PDB entry 6GSR | electron microscopy, 5.50 A resolution (low resolution: residue-level contacts below are approximate; hydrogen-bond / salt-bridge calls are withheld) | chains Ab and Aq of the 26 polymer chains in the assembly

== Chain Ab (and Aq) ==
Name: Transferrin receptor protein 1
Organism: Homo sapiens
Notes: chain Aq of this document is another copy of the same molecule, construct and numbering; everything in this record applies to it too
Reference sequence: P02786 (TFR1_HUMAN); residue numbers follow UniProt; this construct covers 121-760
Amino-acid sequence (640 residues; numbered 121 to 760; the number before each row is that of its first residue):
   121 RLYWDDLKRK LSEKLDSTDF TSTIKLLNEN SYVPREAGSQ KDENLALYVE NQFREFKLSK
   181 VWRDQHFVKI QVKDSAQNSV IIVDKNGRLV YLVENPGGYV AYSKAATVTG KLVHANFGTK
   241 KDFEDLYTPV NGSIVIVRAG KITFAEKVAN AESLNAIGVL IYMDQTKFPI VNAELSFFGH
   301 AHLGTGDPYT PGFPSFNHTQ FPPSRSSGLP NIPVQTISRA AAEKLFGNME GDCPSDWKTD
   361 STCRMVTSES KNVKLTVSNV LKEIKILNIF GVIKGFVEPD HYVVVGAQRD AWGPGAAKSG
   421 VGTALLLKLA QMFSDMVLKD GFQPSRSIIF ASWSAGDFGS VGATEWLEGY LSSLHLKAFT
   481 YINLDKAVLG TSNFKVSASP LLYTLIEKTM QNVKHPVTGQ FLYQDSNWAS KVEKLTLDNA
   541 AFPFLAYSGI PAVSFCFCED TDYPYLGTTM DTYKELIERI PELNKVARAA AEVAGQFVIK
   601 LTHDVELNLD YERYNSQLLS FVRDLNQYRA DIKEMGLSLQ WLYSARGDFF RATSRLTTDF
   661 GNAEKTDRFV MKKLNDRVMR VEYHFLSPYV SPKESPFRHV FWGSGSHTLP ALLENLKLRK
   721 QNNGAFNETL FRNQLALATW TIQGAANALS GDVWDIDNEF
Not modelled in the structure: 316-318, 757-760
Construct notes: conflict Ser142 (Gly in P02786)
UniProt features mapped onto this chain:
  - motif: Arg646 to Asp648 (Cell attachment site)
  - glycosylation (N-linked (GlcNAc...) asparagine): Asn251, Asn317, Asn727
  - natural variant: Ser142 (G142S: this construct carries the variant)
  - mutagenesis: Leu619 (L619A: 20-fold reduced affinity for transferrin receptor. No binding to HFE), Val622 (V622A: No significant effect on binding to transferrin nor HFE), Arg623 (R623A: No significant effect on binding to transferrin nor HFE), Arg629 (R629A: >5-fold reduced affinity for transferrin. >10-fold reduced affinity for HFE), Gln640 (Q640A: No effect on binding to transferrin. >10-fold reduced affinity for HFE), Trp641 (W641A: No significant effect on binding to transferrin nor HFE), Tyr643 (Y643A: 20-fold reduced affinity for transferrin. No binding to HFE), Ser644 (S644A: No significant effect on binding to transferrin nor HFE), Arg646 (R646A/H: No binding to transferrin; R646K: 5% binding to transferrin), Gly647 (G647A: Large effect on affinity for transferrin. 4-fold reduced affinity for HFE), Asp648 (D648A: 16% binding to transferrin; D648E: 57% binding to transferrin), Phe650 (F650Q: >5-fold reduced affinity for transferrin. >10-fold reduced affinity for HFE)
Disulfides: Cys353-Cys363

== Chain Ab / chain Aq interface ==
Pairs across the interface (105; chain Ab residue first):
  Lys180(Ab) with Trp754(Aq); Ile756(Aq)
  Pro311(Ab) with Trp740(Aq)
  Gly312(Ab) with Arg732(Aq); Asn733(Aq); Ala736(Aq); Trp740(Aq)
  Phe313(Ab) with Thr729(Aq); Arg732(Aq); Asn733(Aq); Ala736(Aq)
  Pro314(Ab) with Leu637(Aq); Arg732(Aq)
  Ser315(Ab) with Met635(Aq); Arg732(Aq)
  Val392(Ab) with Trp754(Aq)
  Lys394(Ab) with Trp754(Aq); Asp755(Aq)
  Gly395(Ab) with Trp754(Aq)
  Pro399(Ab) with Asp752(Aq); Trp754(Aq)
  Asp400(Ab) with Lys673(Aq); Asp752(Aq); Trp754(Aq)
  Tyr402(Ab) with Val753(Aq)
  Ser447(Ab) with Trp754(Aq)
  Ile449(Ab) with Val753(Aq)
  Tyr470(Ab) with Asn747(Aq)
  Leu471(Ab) with Pro688(Aq)
  Ser473(Ab) with His684(Aq); Ala748(Aq)
  Leu476(Ab) with Arg680(Aq)
  Lys477(Ab) with Asn747(Aq); Ala748(Aq)
  Met635(Ab) with Ser315(Aq)
  Gly636(Ab) with Ser315(Aq)
  Leu637(Ab) with Pro314(Aq); Ser315(Aq)
  Ser638(Ab) with Pro314(Aq)
  Asp667(Ab) with Arg668(Aq)
  Arg668(Ab) with Asp667(Aq); Phe669(Aq)
  Phe669(Ab) with Arg668(Aq); Phe669(Aq); Val670(Aq); Lys672(Aq)
  Lys672(Ab) with Phe669(Aq); Lys672(Aq)
  Lys673(Ab) with Asp400(Aq)
  Asp676(Ab) with Asp676(Aq)
  Arg680(Ab) with Leu476(Aq); Arg680(Aq)
  His684(Ab) with Ser473(Aq)
  Pro688(Ab) with Leu471(Aq); Pro692(Aq)
  Tyr689(Ab) with Ser691(Aq); Lys693(Aq)
  Ser691(Ab) with Tyr689(Aq)
  Pro692(Ab) with Pro688(Aq)
  Lys693(Ab) with Tyr689(Aq)
  Glu694(Ab) with Glu694(Aq)
  Glu728(Ab) with Gln320(Aq)
  Thr729(Ab) with Phe313(Aq)
  Arg732(Ab) with Gly312(Aq); Phe313(Aq); Pro314(Aq); Ser315(Aq); Gln320(Aq)
  Asn733(Ab) with Gly312(Aq); Phe313(Aq)
  Leu735(Ab) with Gly312(Aq); Pro314(Aq)
  Ala736(Ab) with Pro311(Aq); Gly312(Aq); Phe313(Aq)
  Leu737(Ab) with Gly312(Aq)
  Trp740(Ab) with Thr310(Aq); Pro311(Aq); Gly312(Aq)
  Gly744(Ab) with Gly469(Aq)
  Asn747(Ab) with Gly469(Aq); Tyr470(Aq); Lys477(Aq)
  Ala748(Ab) with Ser473(Aq); Lys477(Aq)
  Gly751(Ab) with Tyr402(Aq); Lys477(Aq)
  Asp752(Ab) with Pro399(Aq); Asp400(Aq); His401(Aq); Tyr402(Aq)
  Val753(Ab) with Trp182(Aq); Tyr402(Aq); Ile449(Aq)
  Trp754(Ab) with Lys180(Aq); Trp182(Aq); Val392(Aq); Lys394(Aq); Gly395(Aq); Pro399(Aq); Asp400(Aq); Tyr402(Aq); Ser447(Aq)
  Asp755(Ab) with Lys394(Aq)
  Ile756(Ab) with Lys180(Aq)
Interface residues without a listed pair, chain Ab (64 interface residues in all): Trp182, Thr310, His401, Glu468, Gly469, Ser472, Val670, Val690, Phe731, Gln734
Interface residues without a listed pair, chain Aq (61 interface residues in all): Thr319, Glu468, Ser472, Gly636, Met671, Leu737, Gly744, Gly751

== Summary ==
64 residues of chain Ab and 61 residues of chain Aq are in contact. From UniProt: 12 mutagenesis sites on
chain Ab.
Both chains are Transferrin receptor protein 1 (Homo sapiens). Entry 6GSR (Single Particle Cryo-EM map of
human Transferrin receptor 1 - H-Ferritin complex at 5.5 Angstrom resolution) was determined by electron
microscopy, deposited together with 6H5I.
